1QXR - chains A and B; structure by X-ray diffraction, 1.70 A resolution.

[Chain A (and B)]
Molecule: Glucose-6-phosphate isomerase
Source organism: Pyrococcus furiosus
Notes: EC 5.3.1.9; chain B of this document is another copy of the same molecule, construct and numbering; everything in this record applies to it too
UniProtKB: P83194 (G6PI_PYRFU); numbering as in UniProt (aligned over 1-189)
Sequence (189 residues; each row starts with the number of its first residue):
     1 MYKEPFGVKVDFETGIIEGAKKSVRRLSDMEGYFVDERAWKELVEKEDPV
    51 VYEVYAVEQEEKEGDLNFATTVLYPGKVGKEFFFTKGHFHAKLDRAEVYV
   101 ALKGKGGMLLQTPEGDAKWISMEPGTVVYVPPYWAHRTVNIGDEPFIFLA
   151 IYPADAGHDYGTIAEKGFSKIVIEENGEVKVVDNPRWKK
Not modelled in the structure: 188-189
Bound ions: Ni2+: His88, Glu97, His136 (together with 5-phosphoarabinonic acid)
Residues lining bound ligands: 5-phosphoarabinonic acid (PA5): Tyr52, Val54, Ala69, Thr71, Thr85, Lys86, Gly87, His88, Glu97, Tyr99, His136, Phe148, Ala150, Tyr152, His158, Tyr160
Curated features (UniProtKB/Swiss-Prot):
  - binding site (Fe cation): His88, His90, Glu97, His136

[Chain A / chain B interface]
Residue-residue contacts (91; chain A residue first):
  Tyr2(A) - Thr112(B)
  Tyr2(A) - Pro113(B)
  Tyr2(A) - Glu114(B)  hydrogen bond
  Tyr2(A) - Tyr133(B)  hydrophobic
  Tyr2(A) - Trp134(B)
  Lys3(A) - Tyr129(B)  hydrogen bond
  Lys3(A) - Pro131(B)
  Lys3(A) - Trp134(B)  hydrogen bond (backbone-side chain)
  Glu4(A) - Lys118(B)  salt bridge
  Glu4(A) - Pro131(B)
  Pro5(A) - Leu110(B)  hydrophobic
  Pro5(A) - Lys118(B)  hydrogen bond (backbone-side chain)
  Pro5(A) - Ile120(B)  hydrophobic
  Pro5(A) - Tyr129(B)
  Pro5(A) - Pro131(B)
  Pro5(A) - Trp134(B)
  Phe6(A) - Ile120(B)
  Phe6(A) - Val127(B)
  Phe6(A) - Val128(B)
  Phe6(A) - Tyr129(B)  hydrogen bond (backbone-backbone)
  Gly7(A) - Ile120(B)
  Gly7(A) - Val127(B)
  Val8(A) - Gly125(B)
  Val8(A) - Thr126(B)
  Val8(A) - Val127(B)  hydrogen bond (backbone-backbone)
  Lys9(A) - Glu123(B)  salt bridge
  Lys9(A) - Gly125(B)
  Val10(A) - Gly125(B)  hydrogen bond (backbone-backbone)
  Val10(A) - Val127(B)  hydrophobic
  Phe12(A) - Val100(B)  hydrophobic
  Gln59(A) - Tyr129(B)  hydrogen bond
  Glu63(A) - Glu63(B)
  Gly64(A) - Arg95(B)
  Gly64(A) - Ala96(B)  hydrogen bond (backbone-backbone)
  Gly64(A) - Pro153(B)
  Asp65(A) - Ala96(B)
  Asp65(A) - Tyr129(B)  hydrogen bond
  Asp65(A) - Pro132(B)
  Leu66(A) - Leu66(B)  hydrophobic
  Leu66(A) - Ala96(B)
  Leu66(A) - Glu97(B)
  Leu66(A) - Val98(B)
  Leu66(A) - Tyr129(B)
  Leu66(A) - Ile151(B)
  Phe68(A) - Val98(B)  hydrophobic
  Phe68(A) - Val127(B)  hydrophobic
  Asp94(A) - Gly64(B)
  Arg95(A) - Glu63(B)
  Arg95(A) - Gly64(B)
  Ala96(A) - Gly64(B)  hydrogen bond (backbone-backbone)
  Ala96(A) - Asp65(B)
  Ala96(A) - Leu66(B)
  Glu97(A) - Leu66(B)
  Val98(A) - Phe68(B)  hydrophobic
  Val100(A) - Leu149(B)  hydrophobic
  Leu110(A) - Pro5(B)  hydrophobic
  Thr112(A) - Tyr2(B)
  Pro113(A) - Tyr2(B)
  Glu114(A) - Tyr2(B)  hydrogen bond
  Ile120(A) - Pro5(B)
  Ile120(A) - Phe6(B)
  Ile120(A) - Gly7(B)
  Glu123(A) - Lys9(B)
  Gly125(A) - Val8(B)
  Gly125(A) - Lys9(B)
  Gly125(A) - Val10(B)  hydrogen bond (backbone-backbone)
  Gly125(A) - Phe12(B)
  Thr126(A) - Val8(B)
  Val127(A) - Gly7(B)
  Val127(A) - Val8(B)  hydrogen bond (backbone-backbone)
  Val127(A) - Val10(B)  hydrophobic
  Val127(A) - Phe68(B)  hydrophobic
  Val128(A) - Phe6(B)
  Tyr129(A) - Lys3(B)  hydrogen bond
  Tyr129(A) - Pro5(B)
  Tyr129(A) - Phe6(B)  hydrogen bond (backbone-backbone)
  Tyr129(A) - Gln59(B)
  Tyr129(A) - Asp65(B)  hydrogen bond
  Tyr129(A) - Leu66(B)
  Pro131(A) - Lys3(B)
  Pro131(A) - Glu4(B)
  Pro131(A) - Pro5(B)
  Pro132(A) - Asp65(B)
  Tyr133(A) - Tyr2(B)  hydrophobic
  Trp134(A) - Tyr2(B)
  Trp134(A) - Lys3(B)  hydrogen bond (side chain-backbone)
  Trp134(A) - Pro5(B)
  Leu149(A) - Val100(B)  hydrophobic
  Ile151(A) - Leu66(B)
  Ile151(A) - Ile151(B)  hydrophobic
  Pro153(A) - Gly64(B)
Also at the interface, not in a pair above, chain A (43 interface residues in all): Ala101, Leu102, Tyr152
Also at the interface, not in a pair above, chain B (44 interface residues in all): Asp94, Ala101, Leu102, Tyr152

[Overview]
43 residues of chain A and 44 residues of chain B are in contact; the contacts include 18 hydrogen bonds and 2
salt bridges. Among the polar pairs are Glu4(A)-Lys118(B), Lys9(A)-Glu123(B) and Tyr2(A)-Glu114(B). Ligands of
chain A: 5-phosphoarabinonic acid.
Chain A and chain B are both Glucose-6-phosphate isomerase (Pyrococcus furiosus); the structure, Crystal
structure of phosphoglucose isomerase from Pyrococcus furiosus in complex with 5-phosphoarabinonate, was
determined by X-ray diffraction (same publication as 1QXJ and 1QY4).
